Entry 4HWX (X-ray diffraction, 1.90 A resolution); this record covers chain A.

== Chain A ==
Molecule: Neutral proteinase inhibitor ScNPI
From: Streptomyces caespitosus
Reference sequence: Q9FDS0 (Q9FDS0_STRCS); residues 1-113 here correspond to UniProt positions 29-141 (UniProt number = residue number + 28)
Sequence (114 residues; each row starts with the number of its first residue; note: 1 number in that range is skipped by the numbering (no residue carries it; nothing is unmodelled there); numbers below 1 keep their minus sign (Gly-1 is residue -1)):
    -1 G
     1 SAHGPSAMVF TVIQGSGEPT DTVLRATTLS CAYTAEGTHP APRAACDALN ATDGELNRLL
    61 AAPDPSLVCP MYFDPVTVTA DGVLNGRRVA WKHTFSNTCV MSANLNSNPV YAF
Disulfides: Cys31-Cys46, Cys69-Cys99
Sequence notes: expression tag (-1)
From the paper describing this entry:
  - contacts within the chain: Arg25-Phe113
  - self-association interface (contacts with another copy of this molecule); pairs are residue here / residue on that copy: Asp81-Arg88 (salt bridge)
  - mutagenesis - C69S/C99S: decreased stability in response to subtilisin
  - mutagenesis - C69S/C99S: unchanged stability in response to snapalysin
  - mutagenesis - C69S/C99S: unchanged expression
  - mutagenesis - C31S/C46S: decreased expression
  - mutagenesis - C31S/C46S: decreased stability
  - mutagenesis - M71K: increased binding to trypsin
  - mutagenesis - M71K: decreased binding to proteinase K
  - mutagenesis - M71K: unchanged binding to the MPs tested

== Summary ==
From the paper: C69S/C99S reduce stability in response to subtilisin; a self-association interface involving
Asp81 and Arg88; 3 substitutions were tested in all.
Chain A is Neutral proteinase inhibitor ScNPI (Streptomyces caespitosus); the structure, Crystal structure of
Streptomyces caespitosus sermetstatin, was determined by X-ray diffraction together with 4HX2 and 4HX3 from
the same study.
